Entry 1M7U (X-ray diffraction, 2.80 A resolution); this record covers chain A.

# Chain A
Protein: Ndt80 protein
Organism: Saccharomyces cerevisiae
Notes: fragment: DNA binding domain, residues 59-330
UniProtKB: P38830 (NDT80_YEAST); numbering as in UniProt (aligned over 59-330)
Amino-acid sequence (272 residues; numbered 59 to 330; the number before each row is that of its first residue):
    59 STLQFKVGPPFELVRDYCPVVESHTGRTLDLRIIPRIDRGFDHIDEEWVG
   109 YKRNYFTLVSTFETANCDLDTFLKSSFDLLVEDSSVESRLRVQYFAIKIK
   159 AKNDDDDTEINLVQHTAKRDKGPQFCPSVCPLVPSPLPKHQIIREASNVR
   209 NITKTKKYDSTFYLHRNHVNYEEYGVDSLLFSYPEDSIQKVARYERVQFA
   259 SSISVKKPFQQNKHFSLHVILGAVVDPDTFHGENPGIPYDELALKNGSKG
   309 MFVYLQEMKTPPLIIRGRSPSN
Unresolved in the structure: 59-64, 176-178, 264-269, 289-291, 326-330
UniProt features mapped onto this chain:
  - site (Interaction with DNA): R111, R177, R208, R254, R326
  - mutagenesis: S59 (S59A: Reduces DNA-binding by 86%), R97 (R97A: Reduces DNA-binding by 67%), K110 (K110A: No effect on DNA-binding but strongly reduces progress through meiosis and sporulation), R111 (R111A: Reduces DNA-binding by 95% and abolishes sporulation), Y113 (Y113A: Reduces DNA-binding by 80% and abolishes sporulation), H173 (H173A: Reduces DNA-binding by 80% and strongly reduces progress through meiosis and sporulation), K176 (K176A: Reduces DNA-binding by 50% but does not abolish sporulation), R177 (R177A: Reduces DNA-binding by 96% and abolishes sporulation), R202 (R202A: No effect on DNA-binding but strongly reduces progress through meiosis and sporulation), R208 (R208A: Reduces DNA-binding by 50% and abolishes sporulation), R254 (R254A: Reduces DNA-binding by 93% and abolishes sporulation), R326 (R326A: Reduces DNA-binding by 50% and abolishes sporulation)

# Summary
UniProt lists 12 mutagenesis sites.
Chain A is Ndt80 protein (Saccharomyces cerevisiae); the structure, Crystal structure of a novel DNA-binding
domain from Ndt80, a transcriptional activator required for meiosis in ..., was determined by X-ray
diffraction, deposited together with 1M6U.
